PDB entry 1NTV | X-ray diffraction, 1.50 A resolution | chains A and B

# Chain A
Name: Disabled homolog 1
From: Mus musculus
UniProtKB: P97318 (DAB1_MOUSE); residue numbers follow UniProt; this construct covers 23-174
Chain sequence (152 residues; numbered 23 to 174; the number before each row is that of its first residue):
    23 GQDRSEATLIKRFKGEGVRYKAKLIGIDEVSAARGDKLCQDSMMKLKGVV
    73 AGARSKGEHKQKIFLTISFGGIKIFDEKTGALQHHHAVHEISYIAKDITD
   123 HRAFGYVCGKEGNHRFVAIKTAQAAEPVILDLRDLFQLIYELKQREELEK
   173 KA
Swiss-Prot annotation at these positions:
  - mutagenesis: Lys45 (K45A: Impairs binding to PtdIns(4,5)P2), Lys82 (K82A: Abolishes binding to PtdIns(4,5)P2), Ser114 (S114T: Abolishes interaction with APLP1), His136 (H136R: Greatly impairs interaction with APLP1), Phe158 (F158V: Abolishes interaction with APLP1)

# Chain B
Name: Apolipoprotein E Receptor-2 peptide
Chain sequence (10 residues; numbered 5 to 14; the number before each row is that of its first residue):
     5 NFDNPVYRKT

# How chain A and chain B interact
Residue-residue contacts (34):
  Arg56(A) - Asp7(B)  salt bridge
  Arg56(A) - Lys13(B)
  Asp58(A) - Asn5(B)  hydrogen bond
  Val110(A) - Asn8(B)  hydrogen bond (backbone-side chain)
  His111(A) - Val10(B)
  His111(A) - Tyr11(B)
  His111(A) - Arg12(B)  hydrogen bond (backbone-backbone)
  Glu112(A) - Tyr11(B)
  Ile113(A) - Asn8(B)  hydrogen bond (backbone-side chain)
  Ile113(A) - Tyr11(B)
  Ser114(A) - Asp7(B)
  Ser114(A) - Asn8(B)  hydrogen bond (backbone-backbone)
  Ser114(A) - Tyr11(B)
  Tyr115(A) - Asn5(B)
  Tyr115(A) - Phe6(B)
  Tyr115(A) - Asp7(B)
  Ile116(A) - Asn5(B)
  Ile116(A) - Phe6(B)  hydrogen bond (backbone-backbone)
  Ala117(A) - Asn5(B)
  Lys118(A) - Asn5(B)  hydrogen bond (backbone-side chain)
  Gly131(A) - Tyr11(B)  hydrogen bond (backbone-side chain)
  Lys132(A) - Tyr11(B)
  Lys132(A) - Arg12(B)  hydrogen bond (side chain-backbone)
  Lys132(A) - Lys13(B)
  Lys132(A) - Thr14(B)  hydrogen bond (side chain-backbone)
  Glu133(A) - Lys13(B)  hydrogen bond (backbone-backbone)
  His136(A) - Tyr11(B)
  Ile151(A) - Phe6(B)  hydrophobic
  Arg155(A) - Phe6(B)
  Phe158(A) - Asn8(B)
  Phe158(A) - Pro9(B)
  Phe158(A) - Val10(B)
  Ile161(A) - Val10(B)  hydrophobic
  Tyr162(A) - Val10(B)
Other interface residues (no listed pair), chain A (23 interface residues in all): Ala55, Leu154, Gln159
The authors on this interface:
  - specific contacts: Arg56(A)-Asp7(B) (salt bridge), Val110(A)-Asn8(B), His111(A)-Tyr11(B), Glu112(A)-Tyr11(B), Ile113(A)-Asn8(B), Ser114(A)-Tyr11(B), Gly131(A)-Tyr11(B) (hydrogen bond), His136(A)-Tyr11(B), Ile151(A)-Phe6(B) (hydrophobic contact), Leu154(A)-Phe6(B) (hydrophobic contact), Arg155(A)-Phe6(B), Phe158(A)-Phe6(B)
  - interface residues, chain A: Arg56(A), Val110(A), His111(A), Glu112(A), Ile113(A), Ser114(A), Gly131(A), His136(A)

# Overview
Chain A and chain B form an interface of 23 and 10 residues respectively, with 11 hydrogen bonds and 1 salt
bridge. Among the polar pairs are Arg56(A)-Asp7(B), Asp58(A)-Asn5(B) and Val110(A)-Asn8(B). The authors report
a salt bridge between Arg56(A) and Asp7(B); contacts between Val110(A) and Asn8(B), His111(A) and Tyr11(B) and
Glu112(A) and Tyr11(B) among others; a hydrogen bond between Gly131(A) and Tyr11(B). From the paper: interface
residues Arg56(A), Val110(A) and His111(A) among others.
Chain A is Disabled homolog 1 (Mus musculus) and chain B is Apolipoprotein E Receptor-2 peptide; the
structure, Crystal Structure of the Disabled-1 (Dab1) PTB domain-ApoER2 peptide complex, was determined by
X-ray diffraction, deposited together with 1NU2.
